PDB entry 3L2P | X-ray diffraction, 3.00 A resolution | chains A and D of the 4 polymer chains in the assembly

== Chain A ==
Molecule: DNA ligase 3
Source organism: Homo sapiens
Notes: EC 6.5.1.1
UniProtKB: P49916 (DNLI3_HUMAN); residues 170-746 here correspond to UniProt positions 257-833 (UniProt number = residue number + 87)
Amino-acid sequence (579 residues; each row starts with the number of its first residue):
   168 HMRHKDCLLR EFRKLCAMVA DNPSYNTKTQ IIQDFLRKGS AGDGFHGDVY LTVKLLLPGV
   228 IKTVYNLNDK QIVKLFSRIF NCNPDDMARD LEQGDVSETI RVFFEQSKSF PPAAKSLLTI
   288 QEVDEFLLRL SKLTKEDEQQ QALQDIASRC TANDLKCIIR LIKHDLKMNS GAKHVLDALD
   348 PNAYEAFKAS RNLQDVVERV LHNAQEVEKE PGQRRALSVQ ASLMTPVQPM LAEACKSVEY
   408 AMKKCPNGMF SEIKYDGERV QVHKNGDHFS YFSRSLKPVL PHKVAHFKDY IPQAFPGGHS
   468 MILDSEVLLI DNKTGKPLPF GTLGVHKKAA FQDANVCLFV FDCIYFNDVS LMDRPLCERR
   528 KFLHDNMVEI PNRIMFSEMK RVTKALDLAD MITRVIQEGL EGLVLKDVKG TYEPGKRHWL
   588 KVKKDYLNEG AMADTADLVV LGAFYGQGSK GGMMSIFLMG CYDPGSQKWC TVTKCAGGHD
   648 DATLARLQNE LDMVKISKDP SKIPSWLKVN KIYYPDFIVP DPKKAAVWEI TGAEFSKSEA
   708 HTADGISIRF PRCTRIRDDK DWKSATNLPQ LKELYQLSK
Unresolved in the structure: 207-213, 376-383, 596-598, 666-691
Covalent attachments: adenosine monophosphate (AMP) linked to Lys421
Differences from the reference sequence: expression tag (168-169)
Small-molecule neighbours: adenosine monophosphate (AMP): Met397, Leu398, Ala399, Glu419, Ile420, Tyr422, Arg426, Glu473, Phe508, Val571, Lys573, Trp586, Lys588, Lys590
Curated features (UniProtKB/Swiss-Prot):
  - region (Interaction with DNA): Pro190 to Asn193, Val231 to Asp236, Thr301 to Asp304, Lys334 to Lys340
  - active site: Lys421 (N6-AMP-lysine intermediate)
  - binding site (ATP): Glu419, Arg426, Arg441, Lys573, Arg584, Lys588
  - binding site (Mg(2+)): Glu473, Glu568
Reported in the primary citation:
  - binding site for adenosine monophosphate: Lys421
  - catalytic residues: Lys421
  - conformationally variable residues (order/disorder transition): Ser207 to His213, Lys376 to Ala383, Asp666 to Lys691
  - mutagenesis - K323E: decreased catalytic activity on blunt-end DNA ligation
  - mutagenesis - R327E: abolished catalytic activity on blunt-end joining
  - mutagenesis - K323E, R327E: unchanged catalytic activity (DNA nick-joining activity)
  - mutagenesis - R180E, A187E, C324Y: unchanged catalytic activity on blunt-end joining
  - contacts within the chain: Glu265-Lys323 (salt bridge), Asp262-Arg327 (salt bridge)
  - mutagenesis - D262R/R327E, E265K/K323E: decreased catalytic activity (blunt-end DNA joining activity)

== Chain D ==
Molecule: 22-nt DNA strand
Sequence (22 nucleotides; numbered 23 to 44; the number before each row is that of its first residue):
    23 GCCAGTCCGA CGACGCATCC CG

== How chain A and chain D interact ==
Residue-residue contacts (53):
  Tyr192(A) - DC30(D)  sugar contact
  Thr301(A) - DT40(D)  phosphate contact
  Thr301(A) - DC41(D)  hydrogen bond to the phosphate
  Lys302(A) - DC41(D)  phosphate contact
  Lys302(A) - DC42(D)  phosphate contact
  Glu303(A) - DC42(D)  hydrogen bond to the phosphate
  Glu303(A) - DC43(D)  phosphate contact
  Asn336(A) - DC30(D)  phosphate contact
  Asn336(A) - DG31(D)  hydrogen bond to the phosphate
  Ser337(A) - DC30(D)  phosphate contact
  Gly338(A) - DC30(D)  hydrogen bond to the phosphate
  Ala339(A) - DC30(D)  phosphate contact
  Lys340(A) - DC29(D)  phosphate contact
  His341(A) - DC29(D)  hydrogen bond to the phosphate
  His341(A) - DC30(D)  salt bridge to the phosphate
  Tyr351(A) - DC29(D)  hydrogen bond to the phosphate
  Lys411(A) - DG27(D)  salt bridge to the phosphate
  Gly491(A) - DG37(D)  phosphate contact
  Gly491(A) - DC38(D)  phosphate contact
  Val492(A) - DC38(D)  hydrogen bond to the phosphate
  His493(A) - DC38(D)  hydrogen bond to the phosphate
  His493(A) - DA39(D)  salt bridge to the phosphate
  Lys494(A) - DG37(D)  salt bridge to the phosphate
  Lys494(A) - DC38(D)  hydrogen bond to the phosphate
  Lys583(A) - DT28(D)  salt bridge to the phosphate
  His585(A) - DT28(D)  salt bridge to the phosphate
  Gly613(A) - DC33(D)  phosphate contact
  Gln614(A) - DA32(D)  phosphate contact
  Gln614(A) - DC33(D)  hydrogen bond to the phosphate
  Gly615(A) - DA32(D)  phosphate contact
  Ser616(A) - DG31(D)  hydrogen bond to the phosphate
  Ser616(A) - DA32(D)  hydrogen bond to the phosphate
  Lys617(A) - DA32(D)  sugar contact
  Lys617(A) - DC33(D)  phosphate contact
  Ser622(A) - DC33(D)  hydrogen bond to the phosphate
  Ile623(A) - DC33(D)  phosphate contact
  Ile623(A) - DG34(D)  phosphate contact
  Thr640(A) - DG34(D)  phosphate contact
  Thr640(A) - DA35(D)  hydrogen bond to the phosphate
  Lys641(A) - DG34(D)  salt bridge to the phosphate
  Lys641(A) - DA35(D)  hydrogen bond to the phosphate
  Ala643(A) - DC33(D)  sugar contact
  Ser703(A) - DA35(D)  hydrogen bond to the phosphate
  Ser703(A) - DC36(D)  hydrogen bond to the phosphate
  Lys704(A) - DC36(D)  phosphate contact
  Ser705(A) - DC36(D)  hydrogen bond to the phosphate
  Ser705(A) - DG37(D)  phosphate contact
  His708(A) - DA35(D)  salt bridge to the phosphate
  Ser714(A) - DA35(D)  hydrogen bond to the phosphate
  Ser714(A) - DC36(D)  phosphate contact
  Ile715(A) - DA35(D)  sugar contact
  Phe717(A) - DG34(D)  base contact
  Pro718(A) - DG34(D)  sugar contact
Also at the interface, not in a pair above, chain A (45 interface residues in all): Arg245, Asp304, Asp332, Met335, Lys355, Tyr407, Gly488, Cys642, Ala707

== Overview ==
45 residues of chain A and 17 residues of chain D are in contact; the contacts include 19 hydrogen bonds and 8
salt bridges. Polar pairs include Thr301(A)-DC41(D), Glu303(A)-DC42(D) and Asn336(A)-DG31(D). The paper
reports the catalytic residue Lys421(A); D262R/R327E and E265K/K323E of chain A reduce catalytic activity
(blunt-end DNA joining activity); 7 substitutions were tested in all.
Here chain A is DNA ligase 3 (Homo sapiens) and chain D is a 22-nt DNA strand. Entry 3L2P (Human DNA Ligase
III Recognizes DNA Ends by Dynamic Switching Between Two DNA Bound States) was determined by X-ray
diffraction.
